7YK5 - chains C and D of the 28 polymer chains in the assembly; structure by electron microscopy, 2.00 A resolution.

# Chain C (and D)
Protein: Ribulose bisphosphate carboxylase large chain
Source organism: Phaeodactylum tricornutum
Notes: EC 4.1.1.39; chain D of this document is another copy of the same molecule, construct and numbering; everything in this record applies to it too
UniProt: E9PAI6 (E9PAI6_PHATR); residue numbers follow UniProt; this construct covers 1-490
Sequence (490 residues; row label = number of the first residue in the row):
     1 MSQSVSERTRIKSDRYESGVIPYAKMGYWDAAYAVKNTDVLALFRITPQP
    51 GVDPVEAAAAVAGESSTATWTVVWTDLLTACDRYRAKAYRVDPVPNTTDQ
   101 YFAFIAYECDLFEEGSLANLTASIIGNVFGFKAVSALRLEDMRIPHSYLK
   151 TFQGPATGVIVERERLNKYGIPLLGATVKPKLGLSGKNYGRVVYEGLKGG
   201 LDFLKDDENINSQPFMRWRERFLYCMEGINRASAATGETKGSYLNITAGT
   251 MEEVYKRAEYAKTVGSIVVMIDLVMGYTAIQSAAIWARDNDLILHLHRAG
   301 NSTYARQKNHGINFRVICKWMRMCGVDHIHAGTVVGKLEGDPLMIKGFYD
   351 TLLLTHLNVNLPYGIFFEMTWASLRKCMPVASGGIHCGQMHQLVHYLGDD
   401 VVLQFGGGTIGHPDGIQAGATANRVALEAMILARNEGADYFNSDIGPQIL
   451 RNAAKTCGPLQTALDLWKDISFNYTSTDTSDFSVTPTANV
Unresolved in the structure: 1-3, 485-490
Modified positions: Pro48, Pro155 (4-hydroxyproline; HYP); Cys109 (S-hydroxycysteine; CSO); Lys150, Lys198 (4-hydroxy-lysine; LYO); Leu174 (beta-hydroxyleucine; HLU); Lys205 (lysine nz-carboxylic acid; KCX); Lys346 (N-trimethyllysine; M3L)
Residues lining bound ligands:
  - 2-carboxyarabinitol-1,5-diphosphate (CAP), molecule 1: Glu64, Thr69, Trp70, Asn127
  - 2-carboxyarabinitol-1,5-diphosphate (CAP), molecule 2: Thr177, Lys179, Lys181, Lys205, Asp207, Glu208, His297, Arg298, His330, Lys337, Leu338, Ser382, Gly383, Gly384, Phe405, Gly406, Gly407

# How chain C and chain D interact
Contacting residue pairs - 196 pairs, chain C then chain D:
  Ser6(C) - Asp414(D)
  Arg10(C) - Pro413(D)
  Arg10(C) - Asp414(D)  salt bridge
  Ser18(C) - Gly411(D)  hydrogen bond (side chain-backbone)
  Ser18(C) - His412(D)
  Ser18(C) - Pro413(D)
  Gly19(C) - Leu466(D)
  Val20(C) - Ile470(D)  hydrophobic
  Gln49(C) - Tyr474(D)
  Gln49(C) - Thr475(D)  hydrogen bond (side chain-backbone)
  Glu64(C) - Lys181(D)
  Glu64(C) - Lys337(D)  salt bridge
  Ser66(C) - Lys181(D)
  Ser66(C) - Leu182(D)
  Ser66(C) - Asn209(D)
  Thr67(C) - Pro180(D)
  Thr67(C) - Lys181(D)  hydrogen bond (side chain-backbone)
  Thr67(C) - Leu182(D)  hydrogen bond (side chain-backbone)
  Ala68(C) - Lys181(D)
  Trp70(C) - Gly384(D)
  Trp70(C) - Gly408(D)
  Trp70(C) - Trp467(D)
  Trp70(C) - Ile470(D)  hydrophobic
  Thr71(C) - Gly407(D)
  Thr71(C) - Trp467(D)  hydrogen bond
  Val72(C) - Gly411(D)
  Val73(C) - Ile410(D)  hydrophobic
  Thr75(C) - Lys179(D)  hydrogen bond (side chain-backbone)
  Thr75(C) - Pro180(D)
  Thr75(C) - Ile410(D)
  Asp76(C) - Pro180(D)
  Thr79(C) - Gly183(D)
  Thr79(C) - Leu184(D)
  Tyr84(C) - Gly183(D)
  Asp110(C) - Pro214(D)
  Asp110(C) - Phe215(D)
  Leu111(C) - Gln213(D)  hydrogen bond (backbone-side chain)
  Phe112(C) - Gln213(D)
  Glu113(C) - Asn211(D)
  Glu113(C) - Ser212(D)  hydrogen bond (side chain-backbone)
  Glu113(C) - Gln213(D)
  Glu113(C) - Arg257(D)  salt bridge
  Glu114(C) - Arg217(D)  salt bridge
  Ser116(C) - Gly249(D)
  Ala118(C) - Ala248(D)
  Ala118(C) - Val274(D)
  Asn119(C) - Asn209(D)  hydrogen bond (side chain-backbone)
  Asn119(C) - Asn211(D)  hydrogen bond
  Asn119(C) - Gln213(D)
  Thr121(C) - Val274(D)
  Ser123(C) - Asn209(D)  hydrogen bond
  Ile125(C) - Gly300(D)
  Gly126(C) - Ala299(D)
  Gly126(C) - Gly300(D)  hydrogen bond (backbone-backbone)
  Asn127(C) - Glu208(D)
  Asn127(C) - His297(D)
  Phe129(C) - Ser302(D)
  Phe129(C) - Thr303(D)
  Phe129(C) - Arg306(D)  hydrogen bond (backbone-side chain)
  Gly130(C) - Ser302(D)
  Gly130(C) - Arg306(D)
  Gly130(C) - Leu338(D)
  Gly130(C) - Glu339(D)  hydrogen bond (backbone-backbone)
  Phe131(C) - Arg306(D)  hydrogen bond (backbone-side chain)
  Phe131(C) - Lys337(D)
  Phe131(C) - Leu338(D)  hydrophobic
  Lys132(C) - Val334(D)  hydrogen bond (side chain-backbone)
  Lys132(C) - Val335(D)
  Lys132(C) - Gly336(D)  hydrogen bond (side chain-backbone)
  Lys132(C) - Lys337(D)  hydrogen bond (backbone-backbone)
  Lys132(C) - Leu338(D)
  Lys132(C) - Glu339(D)
  Lys132(C) - Phe472(D)  hydrogen bond (side chain-backbone)
  Lys132(C) - Tyr474(D)
  Val134(C) - Arg306(D)  hydrogen bond (backbone-side chain)
  Ser135(C) - Gln307(D)  hydrogen bond (backbone-side chain)
  Ser135(C) - Thr477(D)
  Lys179(C) - Thr75(D)  hydrogen bond (backbone-side chain)
  Pro180(C) - Thr67(D)
  Pro180(C) - Thr75(D)
  Pro180(C) - Asp76(D)
  Lys181(C) - Glu64(D)
  Lys181(C) - Ser66(D)
  Lys181(C) - Thr67(D)  hydrogen bond (backbone-side chain)
  Lys181(C) - Ala68(D)
  Leu182(C) - Ser66(D)
  Leu182(C) - Thr67(D)  hydrogen bond (backbone-side chain)
  Gly183(C) - Thr79(D)
  Gly183(C) - Tyr84(D)
  Leu184(C) - Thr79(D)
  Glu208(C) - Asn127(D)
  Asn209(C) - Ser66(D)
  Asn209(C) - Asn119(D)  hydrogen bond (backbone-side chain)
  Asn209(C) - Ser123(D)  hydrogen bond
  Asn211(C) - Glu113(D)
  Asn211(C) - Asn119(D)  hydrogen bond
  Ser212(C) - Glu113(D)  hydrogen bond (backbone-side chain)
  Gln213(C) - Leu111(D)  hydrogen bond (side chain-backbone)
  Gln213(C) - Phe112(D)
  Gln213(C) - Asn119(D)
  Pro214(C) - Asp110(D)
  Phe215(C) - Asp110(D)
  Arg217(C) - Glu114(D)  salt bridge
  Ala248(C) - Ala118(D)
  Ala248(C) - Thr278(D)  hydrogen bond (backbone-side chain)
  Gly249(C) - Ser116(D)
  Gly249(C) - Thr278(D)
  Gly249(C) - Gln281(D)
  Thr250(C) - Thr278(D)
  Thr250(C) - Ser282(D)
  Thr250(C) - Ile285(D)
  Met251(C) - Met251(D)  hydrophobic
  Met251(C) - Thr278(D)
  Met251(C) - Ser282(D)  hydrogen bond (backbone-side chain)
  Glu252(C) - Tyr255(D)  hydrogen bond
  Glu252(C) - Ser282(D)
  Tyr255(C) - Glu252(D)  hydrogen bond
  Arg257(C) - Glu113(D)  salt bridge
  Val274(C) - Ala118(D)
  Val274(C) - Thr121(D)
  Val274(C) - Tyr277(D)
  Met275(C) - Gly276(D)
  Met275(C) - Tyr277(D)  hydrogen bond (backbone-backbone)
  Met275(C) - Thr278(D)  hydrogen bond (backbone-backbone)
  Gly276(C) - Met275(D)
  Gly276(C) - Gly276(D)
  Tyr277(C) - Val274(D)
  Tyr277(C) - Met275(D)  hydrogen bond (backbone-backbone)
  Thr278(C) - Ala248(D)  hydrogen bond (side chain-backbone)
  Thr278(C) - Gly249(D)
  Thr278(C) - Thr250(D)
  Thr278(C) - Met251(D)
  Thr278(C) - Met275(D)  hydrogen bond (backbone-backbone)
  Gln281(C) - Gly249(D)
  Ser282(C) - Thr250(D)
  Ser282(C) - Met251(D)  hydrogen bond (side chain-backbone)
  Ser282(C) - Glu252(D)
  Ile285(C) - Thr250(D)
  His297(C) - Asn127(D)
  Ala299(C) - Gly126(D)
  Gly300(C) - Ile125(D)
  Gly300(C) - Gly126(D)  hydrogen bond (backbone-backbone)
  Ser302(C) - Phe129(D)
  Ser302(C) - Gly130(D)
  Ser302(C) - His310(D)  hydrogen bond (backbone-side chain)
  Thr303(C) - Phe129(D)
  Thr303(C) - Tyr304(D)
  Thr303(C) - His310(D)
  Thr303(C) - Gly311(D)
  Tyr304(C) - Thr303(D)
  Arg306(C) - Phe129(D)  hydrogen bond (side chain-backbone)
  Arg306(C) - Gly130(D)
  Arg306(C) - Phe131(D)  hydrogen bond (side chain-backbone)
  Arg306(C) - Val134(D)  hydrogen bond (side chain-backbone)
  Arg306(C) - His310(D)
  Gln307(C) - Ser135(D)  hydrogen bond (side chain-backbone)
  Gln307(C) - His310(D)  hydrogen bond
  His310(C) - Ser302(D)  hydrogen bond (side chain-backbone)
  His310(C) - Thr303(D)
  His310(C) - Arg306(D)
  His310(C) - Gln307(D)  hydrogen bond
  Gly311(C) - Thr303(D)
  Val334(C) - Lys132(D)  hydrogen bond (backbone-side chain)
  Val335(C) - Lys132(D)
  Gly336(C) - Lys132(D)  hydrogen bond (backbone-side chain)
  Lys337(C) - Glu64(D)  salt bridge
  Lys337(C) - Phe131(D)
  Lys337(C) - Lys132(D)  hydrogen bond (backbone-backbone)
  Leu338(C) - Gly130(D)
  Leu338(C) - Phe131(D)  hydrophobic
  Leu338(C) - Lys132(D)
  Glu339(C) - Gly130(D)  hydrogen bond (backbone-backbone)
  Glu339(C) - Lys132(D)
  Gly384(C) - Trp70(D)
  Gly407(C) - Thr71(D)
  Gly408(C) - Trp70(D)
  Ile410(C) - Val73(D)  hydrophobic
  Ile410(C) - Thr75(D)
  Gly411(C) - Ser18(D)  hydrogen bond (backbone-side chain)
  Gly411(C) - Val72(D)
  His412(C) - Ser18(D)
  Pro413(C) - Arg10(D)
  Pro413(C) - Ser18(D)
  Asp414(C) - Ser6(D)  hydrogen bond
  Asp414(C) - Glu7(D)
  Asp414(C) - Arg10(D)  salt bridge
  Leu466(C) - Gly19(D)
  Trp467(C) - Trp70(D)
  Trp467(C) - Thr71(D)  hydrogen bond
  Ile470(C) - Val20(D)  hydrophobic
  Ile470(C) - Trp70(D)  hydrophobic
  Phe472(C) - Lys132(D)  hydrogen bond (backbone-side chain)
  Tyr474(C) - Gln49(D)
  Tyr474(C) - Lys132(D)
  Thr475(C) - Gln49(D)  hydrogen bond (backbone-side chain)
  Thr477(C) - Ser135(D)
Interface residues without a listed pair, chain C (116 interface residues in all): Val52, Gly63, Thr69, Trp74, Leu78, Ala122, Ala133, Ala136, Asn188, Thr247, Val254, Asp272, Ala279, Asn309, Ile312, Ile385, His386, Ile416, Thr462
Interface residues without a listed pair, chain D (115 interface residues in all): Val52, Gly63, Thr69, Trp74, Leu78, Ala122, Ala133, Ala136, Asn188, Thr247, Asp272, Ala279, Asn309, Ile312, Ile385, His386, Ile416

# Summary
Chain C and chain D form an interface of 116 and 115 residues respectively, with 57 hydrogen bonds and 8 salt
bridges. Polar contacts include Arg10(C)-Asp414(D), Glu64(C)-Lys337(D) and Glu113(C)-Arg257(D). Bound to chain
C: 2-carboxyarabinitol-1,5-diphosphate.
Both chains are Ribulose bisphosphate carboxylase large chain (Phaeodactylum tricornutum). Entry 7YK5 (Rubisco
from Phaeodactylum tricornutum bound to PYCO1(452-592)) was determined by electron microscopy.
